PDB entry 9JIN | electron microscopy, 2.56 A resolution | chains A and H of the 6 polymer chains in the assembly

# Chain A
Protein: Pro-secreted protein ORF2
Organism: Rocahepevirus ratti
UniProtKB: A0A3G1TVH2 (A0A3G1TVH2_HEV); numbering as in UniProt (aligned over 447-597)
Amino-acid sequence (151 residues; numbered 447 to 597; the number before each row is that of its first residue):
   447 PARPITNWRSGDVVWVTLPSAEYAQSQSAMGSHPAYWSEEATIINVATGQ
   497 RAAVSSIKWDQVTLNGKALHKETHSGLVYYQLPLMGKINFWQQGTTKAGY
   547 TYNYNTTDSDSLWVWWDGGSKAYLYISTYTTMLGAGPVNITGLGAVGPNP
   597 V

# Chain H
Protein: H4 Fab heavy chain
Organism: Homo sapiens
Notes: antibody fragment or engineered binder
Amino-acid sequence (128 residues; row label = number of the first residue in the row):
     1 QVQLVQSGAEVKKPGASVKVACKASGYNFIHYYLHWVRQAPGQGLEWMGI
    51 INPSVGRTTYAQKFQGRVTMTRDTSTSTVYMELSSLRSEDTAVYYCARDV
   101 GGMTYCGDECFPPRGWFDPWGQGTLVTV
Disulfide bonds: Cys22-Cys96, Cys106-Cys110

# Chain A / chain H interface
Contacting residue pairs - 19 pairs, chain A then chain H:
  Ala448(A) - Tyr32(H)
  Ala448(A) - Arg98(H)
  Ala448(A) - Val100(H)  hydrophobic
  Ala448(A) - Asp118(H)
  Arg449(A) - Gly101(H)  hydrogen bond (side chain-backbone)
  Arg449(A) - Trp116(H)
  Arg455(A) - Gly101(H)
  Arg455(A) - Arg114(H)  hydrogen bond (side chain-backbone)
  Arg455(A) - Gly115(H)
  Arg455(A) - Trp116(H)
  Ser456(A) - Cys110(H)
  Gly457(A) - Tyr105(H)  hydrogen bond (backbone-side chain)
  Asp458(A) - Tyr105(H)
  Val459(A) - Tyr105(H)
  Ala493(A) - His31(H)
  Ala493(A) - Met103(H)  hydrophobic
  Ala493(A) - Tyr105(H)
  Thr494(A) - Met103(H)
  Met531(A) - Glu109(H)
Other interface residues (no listed pair), chain A (12 interface residues in all): Pro447, Asn453
Other interface residues (no listed pair), chain H (14 interface residues in all): Val2

# Overview
Chain A and chain H form an interface of 12 and 14 residues respectively; the contacts include 3 hydrogen
bonds. Among the polar pairs are Arg449(A)-Gly101(H), Arg455(A)-Arg114(H) and Gly457(A)-Tyr105(H).
Chain A is Pro-secreted protein ORF2 (Rocahepevirus ratti) and chain H is H4 Fab heavy chain (Homo sapiens);
the structure, Rat hepatitis E virus capsid protein E2s domain in complex with Fab H4, was determined by
electron microscopy, deposited together with 9JIE, 9JIF, 9JIG, 9JII, 9JIJ, 9JIK and 3 further entries.
